Entry 8BDN (X-ray diffraction, 2.76 A resolution); this record covers chains A and B of the 4 polymer chains in the assembly.

== Chain A ==
Protein: Elongin-B
Source organism: Homo sapiens
Reference sequence: Q15370 (ELOB_HUMAN); residue numbers follow UniProt; this construct covers 1-104
Amino-acid sequence (104 residues; numbered 1 to 104; the number before each row is that of its first residue):
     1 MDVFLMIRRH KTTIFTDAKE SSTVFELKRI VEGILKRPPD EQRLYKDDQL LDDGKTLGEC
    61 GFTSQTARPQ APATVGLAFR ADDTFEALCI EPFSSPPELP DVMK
Modified / non-standard residues: Cys89 (S-(dimethylarsenic)cysteine; CAS)
UniProt features mapped onto this chain:
  - modified residue: Met1 (N-acetylmethionine), Thr84 (Phosphothreonine)

== Chain B ==
Protein: Elongin-C
Source organism: Homo sapiens
Reference sequence: Q15369 (ELOC_HUMAN); numbering as in UniProt (aligned over 17-112)
Amino-acid sequence (97 residues; numbered 16 to 112; the number before each row is that of its first residue):
    16 MMYVKLISSD GHEFIVKREH ALTSGTIKAM LSGPGQFAEN ETNEVNFREI PSHVLSKVCM
    76 YFTYKVRYTN SSTEIPEFPI APEIALELLM AANFLDC
Not modelled in the structure: 50-55
Differences from the reference sequence: initiating methionine (16)

== Interface between chain A and chain B ==
Residue-residue contacts (51):
  Phe4(A) - Thr78(B)
  Phe4(A) - Arg82(B)
  Met6(A) - Met75(B)  hydrophobic
  Lys11(A) - Asp25(B)  hydrogen bond (side chain-backbone)
  Lys11(A) - Gly26(B)
  Lys11(A) - His27(B)
  Lys11(A) - Glu28(B)  hydrogen bond (backbone-backbone)
  Thr12(A) - Glu28(B)
  Thr13(A) - Glu28(B)  hydrogen bond (backbone-backbone)
  Thr13(A) - Phe29(B)
  Thr13(A) - Ile30(B)  hydrogen bond (backbone-backbone)
  Ile14(A) - Ile30(B)
  Phe15(A) - Phe29(B)  hydrophobic
  Phe15(A) - Ile30(B)  hydrogen bond (backbone-backbone)
  Phe15(A) - Lys32(B)
  Phe15(A) - Ser71(B)
  Phe15(A) - Cys74(B)  hydrophobic
  Phe15(A) - Met75(B)  hydrophobic
  Thr16(A) - Tyr18(B)
  Thr16(A) - Lys32(B)  hydrogen bond
  Asp17(A) - Lys32(B)  salt bridge
  Ile34(A) - Tyr18(B)
  Ile34(A) - Ile30(B)  hydrophobic
  Pro69(A) - Met75(B)
  Pro69(A) - Thr78(B)
  Pro69(A) - Tyr79(B)  hydrophobic
  Pro69(A) - Arg82(B)
  Pro69(A) - Tyr83(B)  hydrophobic
  Gln70(A) - Met75(B)
  Gln70(A) - Tyr79(B)
  Gln70(A) - Tyr83(B)
  Gln70(A) - Pro91(B)
  Gln70(A) - Phe93(B)
  Gln70(A) - Pro94(B)
  Pro72(A) - Met75(B)
  Glu91(A) - His27(B)  hydrogen bond (backbone-side chain)
  Pro92(A) - His27(B)  hydrogen bond (backbone-side chain)
  Phe93(A) - His27(B)
  Phe93(A) - Phe29(B)  hydrophobic
  Phe93(A) - Ser67(B)
  Phe93(A) - Ser71(B)
  Ser94(A) - Asp25(B)
  Ser94(A) - Pro66(B)
  Ser94(A) - Ser67(B)  hydrogen bond (backbone-side chain)
  Ser94(A) - His68(B)  hydrogen bond
  Ser95(A) - His68(B)
  Pro96(A) - His68(B)
  Pro96(A) - Glu98(B)
  Pro97(A) - Glu102(B)
  Leu99(A) - Pro97(B)
  Met103(A) - Leu101(B)  hydrophobic
Other interface residues (no listed pair), chain A (25 interface residues in all): Arg8, His10, Pro100
Other interface residues (no listed pair), chain B (29 interface residues in all): Val31, Lys72, Glu92, Ile99

== In short ==
25 residues of chain A and 29 residues of chain B are in contact, with 10 hydrogen bonds and 1 salt bridge.
Polar pairs include Asp17(A)-Lys32(B), Lys11(A)-Asp25(B) and Thr16(A)-Lys32(B).
Here chain A is Elongin-B and chain B is Elongin-C, both from Homo sapiens. Entry 8BDN (VCB in complex with
compound 23) was determined by X-ray diffraction, deposited together with 8BDI, 8BDJ, 8BDL, 8BDM, 8BDO, 8BDS
and 3 further entries.
